7TFI - chains D and E of the 10 polymer chains in the assembly; structure by electron microscopy, 3.41 A resolution.

# Chain D
Molecule: Replication factor C subunit 2
Organism: Saccharomyces cerevisiae
UniProtKB: P40348 (RFC2_YEAST); numbering as in UniProt (aligned over 1-353)
Chain sequence (353 residues; row label = number of the first residue in the row):
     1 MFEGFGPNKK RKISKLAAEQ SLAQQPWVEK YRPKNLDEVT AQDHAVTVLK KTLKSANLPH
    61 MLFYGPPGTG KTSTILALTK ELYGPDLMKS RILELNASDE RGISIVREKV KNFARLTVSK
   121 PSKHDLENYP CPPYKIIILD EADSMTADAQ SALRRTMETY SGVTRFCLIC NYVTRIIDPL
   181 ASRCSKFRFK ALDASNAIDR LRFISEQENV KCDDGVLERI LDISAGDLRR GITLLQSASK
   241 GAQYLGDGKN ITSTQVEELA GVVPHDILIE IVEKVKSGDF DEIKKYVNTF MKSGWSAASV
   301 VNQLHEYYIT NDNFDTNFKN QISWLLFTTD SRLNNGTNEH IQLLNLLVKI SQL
Not modelled in the structure: 1-22
Metal / ion sites: Mg2+: T72 (together with ATP-gamma-S)
Small-molecule neighbours:
  - ATP-gamma-S (AGS; phosphothiophosphoric acid-adenylate ester), molecule 1: V28, E29, Y31, R32, P33, E38, V39, T40, A41, Q42, P67, G68, T69, G70, K71, T72, S73, N171, L192, R200, L228, R229, I232
  - ATP-gamma-S (AGS), molecule 2: R154, E158, P179, R183
Swiss-Prot annotation at these positions:
  - binding site (ATP): V28, R32, G65 to S73, N171, R229
  - modified residue: M1 (N-acetylmethionine)

# Chain E
Molecule: Replication factor C subunit 5
Organism: Saccharomyces cerevisiae
UniProtKB: P38251 (RFC5_YEAST); numbering as in UniProt (aligned over 1-354)
Chain sequence (354 residues; numbered 1 to 354; the number before each row is that of its first residue):
     1 MSLWVDKYRP KSLNALSHNE ELTNFLKSLS DQPRDLPHLL LYGPNGTGKK TRCMALLESI
    61 FGPGVYRLKI DVRQFVTASN RKLELNVVSS PYHLEITPSD MGNNDRIVIQ ELLKEVAQME
   121 QVDFQDSKDG LAHRYKCVII NEANSLTKDA QAALRRTMEK YSKNIRLIMV CDSMSPIIAP
   181 IKSRCLLIRC PAPSDSEIST ILSDVVTNER IQLETKDILK RIAQASNGNL RVSLLMLESM
   241 ALNNELALKS SSPIIKPDWI IVIHKLTRKI VKERSVNSLI ECRAVLYDLL AHCIPANIIL
   301 KELTFSLLDV ETLNTTNKSS IIEYSSVFDE RLSLGNKAIF HLEGFIAKVM CCLD
Not modelled in the structure: 120-132
Small-molecule neighbours:
  - ADP (adenosine-5'-diphosphate): V5, D6, Y8, R9, P10, A15, L16, S17, H18, P44, N45, G46, T47, G48, K49, K50, T51, R52, I201, L230, R231, L234
  - ATP-gamma-S (AGS; phosphothiophosphoric acid-adenylate ester): R155, E159, P180, R184
Swiss-Prot annotation at these positions:
  - binding site (ATP): V5, S17, G43 to T51, R231

# Interface between chain D and chain E
Residue-residue contacts - 88 pairs, chain D then chain E:
  A23(D) - R34(E)
  A23(D) - D35(E)
  Q24(D) - R34(E)
  Q25(D) - D35(E)
  P26(D) - R166(E)
  W27(D) - D35(E)
  E29(D) - S162(E)  hydrogen bond
  R32(D) - E159(E)  salt bridge
  T72(D) - R156(E)
  E94(D) - R156(E)  salt bridge
  E94(D) - K160(E)  salt bridge
  N96(D) - R156(E)
  N96(D) - K160(E)
  A97(D) - Q110(E)  hydrogen bond (backbone-side chain)
  A97(D) - A152(E)  hydrophobic
  S98(D) - Q110(E)
  S98(D) - A153(E)
  E100(D) - Q110(E)
  D140(D) - R156(E)  salt bridge
  E141(D) - A152(E)
  E141(D) - R155(E)  salt bridge
  N171(D) - P180(E)
  D227(D) - S183(E)
  R229(D) - E159(E)  salt bridge
  R229(D) - S183(E)  hydrogen bond
  R229(D) - R184(E)
  R230(D) - K182(E)  hydrogen bond (side chain-backbone)
  R230(D) - S183(E)
  R230(D) - L187(E)
  T233(D) - L186(E)
  Q236(D) - D35(E)  hydrogen bond (side chain-backbone)
  S237(D) - L186(E)
  K240(D) - S28(E)  hydrogen bond (side chain-backbone)
  K240(D) - L29(E)
  K240(D) - Q32(E)
  Y244(D) - N24(E)
  Y244(D) - K27(E)
  Y244(D) - S28(E)
  Y244(D) - D31(E)
  L259(D) - F25(E)  hydrophobic
  F280(D) - L308(E)  hydrophobic
  F280(D) - K318(E)
  D281(D) - K318(E)  salt bridge
  K284(D) - F305(E)
  K284(D) - L308(E)
  K284(D) - D309(E)  salt bridge
  N288(D) - F305(E)
  M291(D) - P44(E)
  K292(D) - P44(E)
  K292(D) - A192(E)  hydrogen bond (backbone-backbone)
  K292(D) - N227(E)
  S293(D) - R189(E)  hydrogen bond (backbone-side chain)
  S293(D) - P191(E)
  G294(D) - R189(E)  hydrogen bond (backbone-side chain)
  W295(D) - R189(E)
  S296(D) - M174(E)
  R332(D) - S326(E)  hydrogen bond
  R332(D) - V327(E)
  R332(D) - E330(E)  salt bridge
  L333(D) - S175(E)
  N335(D) - E330(E)  hydrogen bond
  N335(D) - S333(E)  hydrogen bond (backbone-side chain)
  N335(D) - L334(E)
  G336(D) - S175(E)
  G336(D) - P176(E)
  G336(D) - S333(E)  hydrogen bond (backbone-side chain)
  T337(D) - S175(E)  hydrogen bond (backbone-side chain)
  T337(D) - D329(E)
  T337(D) - E330(E)
  T337(D) - S333(E)
  N338(D) - K301(E)
  N338(D) - D329(E)
  E339(D) - S173(E)  hydrogen bond
  E339(D) - S175(E)
  H340(D) - F305(E)
  I341(D) - L300(E)  hydrophobic
  I341(D) - K301(E)
  I341(D) - I322(E)  hydrophobic
  I341(D) - S325(E)
  I341(D) - S326(E)
  I341(D) - D329(E)
  Q342(D) - S326(E)  hydrogen bond
  L344(D) - F305(E)  hydrophobic
  L344(D) - I322(E)  hydrophobic
  N345(D) - E323(E)
  N345(D) - S326(E)  hydrogen bond
  K349(D) - E323(E)
  Q352(D) - S319(E)
Other interface residues (no listed pair), chain D (53 interface residues in all): P67, G241, G261, V348
Other interface residues (no listed pair), chain E (61 interface residues in all): L36, P37, Y42, R106, K148, T157, K163, A179, D195, G228, N297, T315

# Overview
Chain D and chain E form an interface of 53 and 61 residues respectively; the contacts include 17 hydrogen
bonds and 9 salt bridges. Polar contacts include R32(D)-E159(E), E94(D)-R156(E) and E94(D)-K160(E). One
ATP-gamma-S molecule is bound between chain D and chain E.
Chain D is Replication factor C subunit 2 and chain E is Replication factor C subunit 5, both from
Saccharomyces cerevisiae; the structure, Atomic model of the S. cerevisiae clamp-clamp loader complex PCNA-RFC
bound to DNA with an open ..., was determined by electron microscopy together with 7TFH, 7TFJ, 7TFK and 7TFL
from the same study.
